Entry 1KW6 (X-ray diffraction, 1.45 A resolution); this record covers chain B.

# Chain B
Molecule: 2,3-Dihydroxybiphenyl dioxygenase
Source organism: Pseudomonas sp
Notes: EC 1.13.11.39
UniProt: P17297 (BPHC_PSES1); numbering as in UniProt (aligned over 1-292)
Chain sequence (292 residues; numbered 1 to 292; the number before each row is that of its first residue):
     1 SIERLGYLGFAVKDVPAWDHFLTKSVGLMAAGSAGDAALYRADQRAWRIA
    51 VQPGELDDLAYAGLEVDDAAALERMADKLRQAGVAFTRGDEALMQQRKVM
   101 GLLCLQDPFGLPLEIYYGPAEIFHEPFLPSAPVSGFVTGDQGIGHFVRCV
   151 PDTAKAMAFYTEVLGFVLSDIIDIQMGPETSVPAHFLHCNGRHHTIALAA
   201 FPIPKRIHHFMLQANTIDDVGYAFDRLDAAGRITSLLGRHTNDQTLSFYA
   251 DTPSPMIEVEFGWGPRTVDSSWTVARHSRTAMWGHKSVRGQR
Not modelled in the structure: 289-292
Bound ions: Fe2+: His145, His209, Glu260 (together with biphenyl-2,3-diol)
Residues lining bound ligands: biphenyl-2,3-diol (BPY): His145, Val147, Ile172, Ile174, Phe186, His194, Phe201, His208, His209, His240, Asn242, Asp243, Tyr249, Glu260, Thr280

# Summary
Bound to chain B: biphenyl-2,3-diol. The Fe2+ site is built by His145, His209 and Glu260.
Chain B is 2,3-Dihydroxybiphenyl dioxygenase (Pseudomonas sp); the structure, Crystal structure of
2,3-dihydroxybiphenyl dioxygenase (BphC) in complex with 2,3-dihydroxybiphenyl at 1.45 A resolution, was
determined by X-ray diffraction (same publication as 1KW8, 1KW9, 1KWB, 1KWC and 1KW3).
